8TTA - chains A and B of the 3 polymer chains in the assembly; structure by X-ray diffraction, 3.46 A resolution.

== Chain A ==
Molecule: Vacuolar protein sorting-associated protein 29
From: Mus musculus
Reference sequence: Q9QZ88 (VPS29_MOUSE); numbering as in UniProt (aligned over 1-182)
Chain sequence (192 residues; each row starts with the number of its first residue; numbers below 1 keep their minus sign (Gly-9 is residue -9)):
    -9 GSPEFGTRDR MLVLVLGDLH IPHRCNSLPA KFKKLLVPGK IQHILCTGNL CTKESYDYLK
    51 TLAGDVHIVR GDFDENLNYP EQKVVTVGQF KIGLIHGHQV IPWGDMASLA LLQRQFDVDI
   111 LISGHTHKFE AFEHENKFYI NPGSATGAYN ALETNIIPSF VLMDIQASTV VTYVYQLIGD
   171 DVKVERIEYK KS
Disordered / not traced: -9 to -1
Sequence notes: expression tag (-9 to 0)
Curated features (UniProtKB/Swiss-Prot):
  - modified residue: Lys50 (N6-acetyllysine)

== Chain B ==
Molecule: Vacuolar protein sorting-associated protein 35
From: Mus musculus
Reference sequence: Q9EQH3 (VPS35_MOUSE); residue numbers follow UniProt; this construct covers 483-796
Chain sequence (314 residues; each row starts with the number of its first residue):
   483 DFADEQSLVG RFIHLLRSDD PDQQYLILNT ARKHFGAGGN QRIRFTLPPL VFAAYQLAFR
   543 YKENSQMDDK WEKKCQKIFS FAHQTISALI KAELAELPLR LFLQGALAAG EIGFENHETV
   603 AYEFMSQAFS LYEDEISDSK AQLAAITLII GTFERMKCFS EENHEPLRTQ CALAASKLLK
   663 KPDQGRAVST CAHLFWSGRN TDKNGEELHG GKRVMECLKK ALKIANQCMD PSLQVQLFIE
   723 ILNRYIYFYE KENDAVTIQV LNQLIQKIRE DLPNLESSEE TEQINKHFHN TLEHLRSRRE
   783 SPESEGPIYE GLIL
Disordered / not traced: 483, 785-796
Curated features (UniProtKB/Swiss-Prot):
  - modified residue: Ser783 (Phosphoserine), Tyr791 (Phosphotyrosine)
From the paper describing this entry:
  - disease-associated variants - D620N: decreased binding to FAM21
  - mutagenesis - K555N/K556L/K559Q/K701E: decreased localization

== How chain A and chain B interact ==
Pairs across the interface (48):
  Pro12(A) with Gly492(B); Pro531(B)
  His13(A) with Pro530(B); Pro531(B); Phe534(B)
  Arg14(A) with Phe534(B)
  Asn16(A) with Gly492(B); His496(B)
  Thr42(A) with Gln488(B)
  Asp62(A) with Arg582(B), hydrogen bond (backbone-side chain)
  Phe63(A) with Phe534(B), hydrophobic; Leu579(B), hydrophobic; Arg582(B); Leu583(B), hydrophobic; Gln586(B)
  Glu65(A) with Phe527(B)
  Gln89(A) with Thr629(B)
  Ile91(A) with Thr629(B); Ile632(B), hydrophobic; Gly633(B); Thr672(B); His675(B)
  Pro92(A) with Glu636(B); His675(B); Tyr729(B)
  Trp93(A) with Leu589(B), hydrophobic; Gly633(B); Thr634(B)
  Asp95(A) with Tyr729(B), hydrogen bond
  Ser98(A) with Tyr729(B)
  Leu101(A) with Asn725(B)
  Arg104(A) with Asn725(B), hydrogen bond; His769(B); Asn772(B); His776(B)
  Gln105(A) with Glu722(B), hydrogen bond; His769(B)
  Asp107(A) with Lys768(B); Asn772(B), hydrogen bond
  Glu125(A) with His776(B), salt bridge
  Tyr139(A) with Tyr537(B); Gln538(B); Phe541(B); Ala590(B)
  Ala141(A) with Phe541(B); Leu589(B), hydrophobic; Glu593(B)
  Leu142(A) with Glu593(B)
Interface residues without a listed pair, chain A (25 interface residues in all): His88, Ala97, Thr144
Interface residues without a listed pair, chain B (39 interface residues in all): Arg493, Arg499, Leu630, Arg637, Ser679, Gln718, Arg726, Thr773

== In short ==
25 residues of chain A and 39 residues of chain B are in contact, with 5 hydrogen bonds and 1 salt bridge.
Among the polar pairs are Glu125(A)-His776(B), Asp62(A)-Arg582(B) and Asp95(A)-Tyr729(B). From the paper:
D620N of chain B reduces binding to FAM21; K555N/K556L/K559Q/K701E of chain B reduce localization.
Here chain A is Vacuolar protein sorting-associated protein 29 and chain B is Vacuolar protein
sorting-associated protein 35, both from Mus musculus. Entry 8TTA (Structure of retromer VPS29-VPS35 (483-796)
complexed with Fam21A repeat 21 (1328-1341)) was determined by X-ray diffraction, deposited together with
8TTC, 8TTD, 8TTT, 8TTU and 8TTV.
